Entry 1I5K (X-ray diffraction, 2.70 A resolution); this record covers chains B and D of the 4 polymer chains in the assembly.

[Chain B]
Protein: Plasminogen
Organism: Homo sapiens
Notes: EC 3.4.21.7; fragment: modified recombinant kringle-2 domain
Reference sequence: P00747 (PLMN_HUMAN); aligned to UniProt positions 183-263 over residues 100-180 (the alignment contains insertions or deletions, so no single offset holds)
Amino-acid sequence (84 residues; numbered 97 to 180; the number before each row is that of its first residue):
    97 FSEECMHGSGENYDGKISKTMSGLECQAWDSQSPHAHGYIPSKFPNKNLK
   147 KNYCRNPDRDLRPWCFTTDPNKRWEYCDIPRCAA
Disordered / not traced: 97-98, 179-180
Disulfide bonds: Cys101-Cys178, Cys122-Cys161, Cys150-Cys173
Construct notes: cloning artifact (97-99); engineered mutation Gly104 (Cys188 in P00747), Asp156 (Glu240 in P00747), Tyr172 (Leu256 in P00747); conflict Ala179 (Thr263 in P00747), Ala180 (Thr264 in P00747)

[Chain D]
Protein: M protein
Notes: fragment: vek-30 (30 residue internal peptide)
Reference sequence: P49054 (PAM_STRPY); aligned to UniProt positions 85-114 over residues 401-430 (the alignment contains insertions or deletions, so no single offset holds)
Amino-acid sequence (30 residues; numbered 401 to 430; the number before each row is that of its first residue):
   401 VEKLTADAELQRLKNERHEEAELERLKSEY
Disordered / not traced: 401, 428-430
Construct notes: conflict Tyr430 (Arg114 in P49054)
Curated features (UniProtKB/Swiss-Prot):
  - region: Val401 to Glu429 (Able to bind plasminogen)

[Interface between chain B and chain D]
Residue-residue contacts (27):
  Gly134(B) - Leu413(D)
  Tyr135(B) - Leu410(D)  hydrophobic
  Tyr135(B) - Leu413(D)
  Tyr135(B) - Lys414(D)  hydrogen bond (side chain-backbone)
  Tyr135(B) - Arg417(D)  hydrogen bond
  Lys139(B) - Glu409(D)  salt bridge
  Phe140(B) - Ala406(D)
  Phe140(B) - Glu409(D)
  Phe140(B) - Leu410(D)  hydrophobic
  Pro153(B) - Leu410(D)
  Asp154(B) - Leu410(D)
  Asp154(B) - Lys414(D)
  Asp154(B) - Arg417(D)  salt bridge
  Arg155(B) - Asp407(D)  salt bridge
  Arg155(B) - Lys414(D)  hydrogen bond (backbone-side chain)
  Asp156(B) - Arg417(D)  salt bridge
  Asp156(B) - His418(D)  salt bridge
  Trp160(B) - Arg417(D)
  Phe162(B) - Arg417(D)
  Asn167(B) - Glu424(D)
  Lys168(B) - Glu424(D)  salt bridge
  Arg169(B) - Glu420(D)  salt bridge
  Trp170(B) - Arg417(D)  hydrogen bond (side chain-backbone)
  Trp170(B) - His418(D)
  Trp170(B) - Glu420(D)  hydrogen bond
  Trp170(B) - Ala421(D)  hydrophobic
  Tyr172(B) - His418(D)  hydrogen bond
Other interface residues (no listed pair), chain B (16 interface residues in all): Lys143

[In short]
The interface between chain B and chain D involves 16 residues on one side and 11 on the other, with 6
hydrogen bonds and 7 salt bridges. Among the polar pairs are Lys139(B)-Glu409(D), Asp154(B)-Arg417(D) and
Arg155(B)-Asp407(D).
Chain B is Plasminogen (Homo sapiens) and chain D is M protein; the structure, Structure and binding
determinants of the recombinant kringle-2 domain of human plasminogen to an internal peptide ..., was
determined by X-ray diffraction.
